Entry 6LRC (X-ray diffraction, 1.83 A resolution); this record covers chains B and A.

[Chain B (and A)]
Name: Cyclic GMP-AMP synthase
Organism: Homo sapiens
Notes: EC 2.7.7.86; chain A of this document is another copy of the same molecule, construct and numbering; everything in this record applies to it too
UniProtKB: Q8N884 (CGAS_HUMAN); residue numbers follow UniProt; this construct covers 157-522
Sequence (366 residues; row label = number of the first residue in the row):
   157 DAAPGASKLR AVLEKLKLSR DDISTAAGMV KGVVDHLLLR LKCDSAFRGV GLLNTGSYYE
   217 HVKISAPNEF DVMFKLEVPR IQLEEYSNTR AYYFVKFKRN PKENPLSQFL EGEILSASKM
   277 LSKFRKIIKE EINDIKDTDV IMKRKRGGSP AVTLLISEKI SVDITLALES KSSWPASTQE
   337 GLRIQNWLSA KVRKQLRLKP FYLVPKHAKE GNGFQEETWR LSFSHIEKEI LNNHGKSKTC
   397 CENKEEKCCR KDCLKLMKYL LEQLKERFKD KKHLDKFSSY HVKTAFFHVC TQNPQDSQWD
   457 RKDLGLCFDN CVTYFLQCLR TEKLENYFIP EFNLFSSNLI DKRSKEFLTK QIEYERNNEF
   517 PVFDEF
Unresolved in the structure: 157-160, 256-259, 364-371, 521-522 (chain A: 157-160, 223, 255-259, 314, 521-522)
Metal / ion sites: Zn2+: C396, C397, C404
Ligand contacts: PF-06928215 (KHM; (1R,2S)-2-[(7-hydroxy-5-phenylpyrazolo[1,5-a]pyrimidine-3-carbonyl)amino]cyclohexane-1-carboxylic acid): A247, R302, K362, R376, L377, S378, S380, E383, S434, Y436, H437, N482, I485, F488, L490
UniProt features mapped onto this chain:
  - region: K384 to K407 (DNA-binding)
  - motif: L169 to L174 (Nuclear export signal), D295 to S305 (Nuclear localization signal), K299 to R302 (KRKR-loop), K427 to H429 (KKH-loop)
  - binding site (GTP): T211, D319, R376 to E383
  - binding site (ATP): S213, E225 to D227, S380 to E383, K414, S435 to K439
  - binding site (Mg(2+)): E225, D227, D319
  - binding site (2',3'-cGAMP): D227, D319, K362, R376
  - binding site (Zn(2+)): H390, C396, C397, C404
  - site: D157, A158 (Cleavage), K187 (Important for preferential detection of curved long DNA), L195 (Important for preferential detection of curved long DNA), R255 (Arginine-anchor), D319, I320 (Cleavage)
  - modified residue: D191 (PolyADP-ribosyl aspartic acid), N210 (Microbial infection: Deamidated asparagine), S213 (Phosphoserine), Y215 (Phosphotyrosine), E286 (5-glutamyl polyglutamate), S305 (Phosphoserine), E314 (5-glutamyl glutamate), K384 (N6-acetyllysine), N389 (Microbial infection: Deamidated asparagine), K392 (N6-acetyllysine), K394 (N6-acetyllysine), K414 (N6-acetyllysine), S434 (Phosphoserine), S435 (Phosphoserine), Q451 (Microbial infection: Deamidated glutamine), Q454 (Microbial infection: Deamidated glutamine), K506 (N6-methyllysine)
  - lipidation (S-palmitoyl cysteine): C404, C405, C474
  - cross-link (Glycyl lysine isopeptide (Lys-Gly)): K173 (interchain with G-Cter in ubiquitin), K231 (interchain with G-Cter in SUMO), K285 (interchain with G-Cter in ubiquitin), K347 (interchain with G-Cter in SUMO), K384 (interchain with G-Cter in SUMO), K394 (interchain with G-Cter in SUMO), K411 (interchain with G-Cter in ubiquitin), K414 (interchain with G-Cter in ubiquitin), K427 (interchain with G-Cter in ubiquitin), K428 (interchain with G-Cter in ubiquitin), K479 (interchain with G-Cter in SUMO)
  - natural variant: G303 (G303E: Found in patients with tumors), K432 (K432T: Found in patients with uterine endometrioid carcinoma)
  - mutagenesis: D157 (D157A: No effect on type I IFN and RSAD2 induction. Highly decreases cleavage by CASP1 and enhances type I IFN and enhances RSAD2 induction upon DNA virus infection ...), L169 to L174 (Abolished export from the nucleus to the cytosol in response to DNA stimulation), K171 to L174 (Abolishes DNA-binding but does not affect translocation to the nucleus following treatment with etoposide; when associated with A-407), K171 (K171A: No effect on stimulation of interferon production), L172 (L172A: Impaired type-I interferon production in response to DNA stimulation), K173 (K173A: Strongly reduces enzyme activity and stimulation of interferon production; when associated with A-176. No effect on stimulation of interferon production ...), L174 (L174N: Strongly reduces enzyme activity and stimulation of interferon production), R176 (R176A: Strongly reduces enzyme activity and stimulation of interferon production; when associated with A-173), K187 (K187N: Induces alteration of the DNA-binding surface and leads to increased synthesis of cyclic GMP-AMP (cGAMP); when associated with R-195), D191 (D191A: Abolished poly-ADP-ribosylation by PARP1, stimulating interferon production), L195 (L195R: Induces alteration of the DNA-binding surface and leads to increased synthesis of cyclic GMP-AMP (cGAMP); when associated with N-187), N210 to Y214 (Abolishes DNA-binding but does not affect translocation to the nucleus following treatment with etoposide; when associated with A-384), 59 further mutagenesis entries in UniProt

[How chain B and chain A interact]
Contacting residue pairs - 29 pairs, chain B then chain A:
  Q341(B) with T395(A)
  L344(B) with K394(A)
  S345(B) with K394(A); T395(A); E398(A)
  A346(B) with E398(A), hydrogen bond (backbone-side chain)
  K347(B) with N388(A), hydrogen bond (side chain-backbone); N389(A); E398(A), hydrogen bond (backbone-side chain)
  N388(B) with K347(A), hydrogen bond (backbone-side chain)
  N389(B) with K347(A); K394(A), hydrogen bond
  G391(B) with K394(A), hydrogen bond (backbone-side chain)
  K392(B) with S393(A); K394(A), hydrogen bond (backbone-backbone); T395(A), hydrogen bond
  S393(B) with K392(A)
  K394(B) with L344(A); S345(A), hydrogen bond (backbone-side chain); N389(A), hydrogen bond; G391(A), hydrogen bond (side chain-backbone); K392(A), hydrogen bond (backbone-backbone); K394(A)
  T395(B) with Q341(A); S345(A); K392(A), hydrogen bond
  E398(B) with S345(A); A346(A), hydrogen bond (side chain-backbone); K347(A), hydrogen bond (side chain-backbone)
Interface residues without a listed pair, chain B (17 interface residues in all): W343, Q351, H390, E402
Interface residues without a listed pair, chain A (17 interface residues in all): W343, Q351, H390, E402

[Overview]
The chain B/chain A interface involves 17 residues from each chain, with 15 hydrogen bonds. Polar contacts
include A346(B)-E398(A), K347(B)-N388(A) and K347(B)-E398(A). Chain B binds PF-06928215.
Chain B and chain A are both Cyclic GMP-AMP synthase (Homo sapiens); the structure, Human cGAS catalytic
domain bound with the inhibitor PF-06928215, was determined by X-ray diffraction, deposited together with
6LRE, 6LRJ, 6LRK and 6LRL.
